9LVJ - chains L and P of the 18 polymer chains in the assembly; structure by electron microscopy, 3.82 A resolution.

# Chain L
Molecule: GATOR2 complex protein MIOS
From: Homo sapiens
UniProtKB: Q9NXC5 (MIOS_HUMAN); residues 1-875 here = UniProt positions 1-875
Sequence (875 residues; numbered 1 to 875; the number before each row is that of its first residue):
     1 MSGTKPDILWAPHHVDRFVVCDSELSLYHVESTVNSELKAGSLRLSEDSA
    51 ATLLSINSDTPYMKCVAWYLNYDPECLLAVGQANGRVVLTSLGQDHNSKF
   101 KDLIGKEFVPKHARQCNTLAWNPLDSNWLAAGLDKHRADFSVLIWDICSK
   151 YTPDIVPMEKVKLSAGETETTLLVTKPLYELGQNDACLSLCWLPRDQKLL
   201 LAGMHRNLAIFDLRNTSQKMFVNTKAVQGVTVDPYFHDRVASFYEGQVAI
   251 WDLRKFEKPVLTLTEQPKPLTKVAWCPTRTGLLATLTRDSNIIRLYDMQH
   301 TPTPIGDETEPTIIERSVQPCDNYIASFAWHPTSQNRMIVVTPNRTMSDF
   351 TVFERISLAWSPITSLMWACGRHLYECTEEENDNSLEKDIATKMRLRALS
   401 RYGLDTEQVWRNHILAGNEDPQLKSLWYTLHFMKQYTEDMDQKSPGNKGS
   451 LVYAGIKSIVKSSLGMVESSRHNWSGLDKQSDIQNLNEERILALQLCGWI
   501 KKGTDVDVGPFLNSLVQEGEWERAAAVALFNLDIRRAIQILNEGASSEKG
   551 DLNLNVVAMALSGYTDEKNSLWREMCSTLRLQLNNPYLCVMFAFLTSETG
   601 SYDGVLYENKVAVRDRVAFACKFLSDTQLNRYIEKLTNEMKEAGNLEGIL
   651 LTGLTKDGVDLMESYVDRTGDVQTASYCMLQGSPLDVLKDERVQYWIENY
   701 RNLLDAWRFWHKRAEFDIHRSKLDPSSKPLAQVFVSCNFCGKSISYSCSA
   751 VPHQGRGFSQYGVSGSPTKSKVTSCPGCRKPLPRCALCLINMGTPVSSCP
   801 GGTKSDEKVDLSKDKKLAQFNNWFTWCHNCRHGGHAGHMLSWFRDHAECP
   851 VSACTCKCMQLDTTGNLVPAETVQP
Unresolved in the structure: 1-4, 34-42, 150-174, 302-311, 352-355, 381-389, 438-450, 476-482, 549-551, 745-772, 797-816, 863-875
Bound ions: Zn2+ site 1: Cys788, His835; Zn2+ site 2 near Cys830 (its only coordinating residue here)
UniProt features mapped onto this chain:
  - zinc finger: Val735 to Pro781 (C4-type), Leu782 to Thr863 (RING-type)
  - binding site (Zn(2+)): Cys737, Cys740, Cys775, Cys778, Cys788, Cys827, Cys830, His832, His835, His838, Cys849, Cys854, Cys858
  - modified residue (Phosphoserine): Ser759, Ser766
  - mutagenesis: Ala560 (A560E: Impaired assembly of the GATOR2 complex), Cys785 to Cys788 (Impaired amino-acid-mediated mTORC1 activation)

# Chain P
Molecule: Isoform B of Nucleoporin SEH1
From: Homo sapiens
UniProtKB: Q96EE3 (SEH1_HUMAN), isoform Q96EE3-1; residue numbers follow UniProt; this construct covers 1-421
Sequence (421 residues; row label = number of the first residue in the row):
     1 MFVARSIAADHKDLIHDVSFDFHGRRMATCSSDQSVKVWDKSESGDWHCT
    51 ASWKTHSGSVWRVTWAHPEFGQVLASCSFDRTAAVWEEIVGESNDKLRGQ
   101 SHWVKRTTLVDSRTSVTDVKFAPKHMGLMLATCSADGIVRIYEAPDVMNL
   151 SQWSLQHEISCKLSCSCISWNPSSSRAHSPMIAVGSDDSSPNAMAKVQIF
   201 EYNENTRKYAKAETLMTVTDPVHDIAFAPNLGRSFHILAIATKDVRIFTL
   251 KPVRKELTSSGGPTKFEIHIVAQFDNHNSQVWRVSWNITGTVLASSGDDG
   301 CVRLWKANYMDNWKCTGILKGNGSPVNGSSQQGTSNPSLGSTIPSLQNSL
   351 NGSSAGRYFFTPLDSPRAGSRWSSYAQLLPPPPPPLVEHSCDADTANLQY
   401 PHPRRRYLSRPLNPLPENEGI
Unresolved in the structure: 92-98, 254-261, 323-421
UniProt features mapped onto this chain:
  - modified residue (Phosphoserine): Ser179, Ser190
  - cross-link: Lys12 (Glycyl lysine isopeptide (Lys-Gly) (interchain with G-Cter in SUMO2))

# How chain L and chain P interact
Residue-residue contacts (14):
  Trp360(L) with Trp286(P)
  Pro362(L) with Phe22(P)
  Cys370(L) with Gly321(P)
  Gly371(L) with Asp13(P)
  Arg372(L) with Ala9(P); His11(P)
  Leu374(L) with Ile7(P); Ala9(P)
  Tyr375(L) with Arg5(P); Ser6(P); Ile7(P)
  Cys377(L) with Val3(P)
  Ala391(L) with Thr289(P)
  Glu663(L) with Arg233(P)
Other interface residues (no listed pair), chain L (13 interface residues in all): Glu376, Glu380, Ala706
Other interface residues (no listed pair), chain P (15 interface residues in all): Met1, Leu14, Phe20

# Overview
The interface between chain L and chain P involves 13 residues on one side and 15 on the other. The Zn2+ site
1 is built by Cys788(L) and His835(L). Curated annotation (UniProt) lists 13 Zn2+-binding residues and 5
mutagenesis sites on chain L.
Here chain L is GATOR2 complex protein MIOS and chain P is Isoform B of Nucleoporin SEH1, both from Homo
sapiens. Entry 9LVJ (Cryo-EM structure of Sestrin2 bound human GATOR2 complex) was determined by electron
microscopy together with 9LVK and 9LWF from the same study.
